PDB entry 4A2I | electron microscopy, 16.50 A resolution (very low resolution: no residue pairs are listed; an interface is given only as per-side residue counts) | chains A and I of the 22 polymer chains in the assembly

[Chain A]
Molecule: 16S ribosomal RNA
Organism: Escherichia coli
Sequence (1530 nucleotides; row label = number of the first residue in the row):
     5 UGAAGAGUUU GAUCAUGGCU CAGAUUGAAC GCUGGCGGCA GGCCUAACAC AUGCAAGUCG
    65 AACGGUAACA GGAAGAAGCU UGCUUCUUUG CUGACGAGUG GCGGACGGGU GAGUAAUGUC
   125 UGGGAAACUG CCUGAUGGAG GGGGAUAACU ACUGGAAACG GUAGCUAAUA CCGCAUAACG
   185 UCGCAAGACC AAAGAGGGGG ACCUUCGGGC CUCUUGCCAU CGGAUGUGCC CAGAUGGGAU
   245 UAGCUAGUAG GUGGGGUAAC GGCUCACCUA GGCGACGAUC CCUAGCUGGU CUGAGAGGAU
   305 GACCAGCCAC ACUGGAACUG AGACACGGUC CAGACUCCUA CGGGAGGCAG CAGUGGGGAA
   365 UAUUGCACAA UGGGCGCAAG CCUGAUGCAG CCAUGCCGCG UGUAUGAAGA AGGCCUUCGG
   425 GUUGUAAAGU ACUUUCAGCG GGGAGGAAGG GAGUAAAGUU AAUACCUUUG CUCAUUGACG
   485 UUACCCGCAG AAGAAGCACC GGCUAACUCC GUGCCAGCAG CCGCGGUAAU ACGGAGGGUG
   545 CAAGCGUUAA UCGGAAUUAC UGGGCGUAAA GCGCACGCAG GCGGUUUGUU AAGUCAGAUG
   605 UGAAAUCCCC GGGCUCAACC UGGGAACUGC AUCUGAUACU GGCAAGCUUG AGUCUCGUAG
   665 AGGGGGGUAG AAUUCCAGGU GUAGCGGUGA AAUGCGUAGA GAUCUGGAGG AAUACCGGUG
   725 GCGAAGGCGG CCCCCUGGAC GAAGACUGAC GCUCAGGUGC GAAAGCGUGG GGAGCAAACA
   785 GGAUUAGAUA CCCUGGUAGU CCACGCCGUA AACGAUGUCG ACUUGGAGGU UGUGCCCUUG
   845 AGGCGUGGCU UCCGGAGCUA ACGCGUUAAG UCGACCGCCU GGGGAGUACG GCCGCAAGGU
   905 UAAAACUCAA AUGAAUUGAC GGGGGCCCGC ACAAGCGGUG GAGCAUGUGG UUUAAUUCGA
   965 UGCAACGCGA AGAACCUUAC CUGGUCUUGA CAUCCACGGA AGUUUUCAGA GAUGAGAAUG
  1025 UGCCUUCGGG AACCGUGAGA CAGGUGCUGC AUGGCUGUCG UCAGCUCGUG UUGUGAAAUG
  1085 UUGGGUUAAG UCCCGCAACG AGCGCAACCC UUAUCCUUUG UUGCCAGCGG UCCGGCCGGG
  1145 AACUCAAAGG AGACUGCCAG UGAUAAACUG GAGGAAGGUG GGGAUGACGU CAAGUCAUCA
  1205 UGGCCCUUAC GACCAGGGCU ACACACGUGC UACAAUGGCG CAUACAAAGA GAAGCGACCU
  1265 CGCGAGAGCA AGCGGACCUC AUAAAGUGCG UCGUAGUCCG GAUUGGAGUC UGCAACUCGA
  1325 CUCCAUGAAG UCGGAAUCGC UAGUAAUCGU GGAUCAGAAU GCCACGGUGA AUACGUUCCC
  1385 GGGCCUUGUA CACACCGCCC GUCACACCAU GGGAGUGGGU UGCAAAAGAA GUAGGUAGCU
  1445 UAACCUUCGG GAGGGCGCUU ACCACUUUGU GAUUCAUGAC UGGGGUGAAG UCGUAACAAG
  1505 GUAACCGUAG GGGAACCUGC GGUUGGAUCA

[Chain I]
Molecule: 30S ribosomal protein S9
Organism: Escherichia coli
UniProtKB: P0A7X3 (RS9_ECOLI); residues 3-129 here = UniProt positions 3-129
Amino-acid sequence (127 residues; row label = number of the first residue in the row):
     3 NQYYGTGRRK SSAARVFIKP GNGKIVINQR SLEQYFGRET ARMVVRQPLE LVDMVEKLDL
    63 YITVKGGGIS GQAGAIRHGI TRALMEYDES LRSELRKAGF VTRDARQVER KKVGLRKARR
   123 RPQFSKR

[Interface between chain A and chain I]
At this resolution (16 A) residue pairs are not listed: 50 residues of chain A and 52 of chain I lie at the interface.

[In short]
50 residues of chain A and 52 residues of chain I are in contact.
Chain A is 16S ribosomal RNA and chain I is 30S ribosomal protein S9, both from Escherichia coli; the
structure, Cryo-electron Microscopy Structure of the 30S Subunit in Complex with the YjeQ Biogenesis Factor,
was determined by electron microscopy.
